2DVD - chains C and D of the 4 polymer chains in the assembly; structure by X-ray diffraction, 2.25 A resolution.

Chain C (and D):
Molecule: Galactose-binding lectin
From: Arachis hypogaea
Notes: chain D of this document is another copy of the same molecule, construct and numbering; everything in this record applies to it too
Reference sequence: P02872 (LECG_ARAHY); residues 1-236 here correspond to UniProt positions 24-259 (UniProt number = residue number + 23)
Sequence (236 residues; each row starts with the number of its first residue):
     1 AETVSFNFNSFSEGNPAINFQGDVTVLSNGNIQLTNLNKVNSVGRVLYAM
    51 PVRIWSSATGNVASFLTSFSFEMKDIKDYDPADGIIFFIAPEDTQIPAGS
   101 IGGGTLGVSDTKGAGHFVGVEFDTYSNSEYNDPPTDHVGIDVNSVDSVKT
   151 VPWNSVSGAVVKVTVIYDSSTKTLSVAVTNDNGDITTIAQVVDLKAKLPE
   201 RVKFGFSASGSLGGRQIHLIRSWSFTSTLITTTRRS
Not modelled in the structure: 233-236
UniProt features mapped onto this chain:
  - binding site (Mn(2+)): Glu121, Asp123, Asp132, His137
  - binding site (Ca(2+)): Asp123, Tyr125, Asn127, Asp132
Ion coordination: Mn2+: Glu121, Asp123, Asp132, His137; Ca2+: Asp123, Tyr125, Asn127, Asp132

Chain C / chain D interface:
Contacting residue pairs (31):
  Ser10(C) - Lys74(D)
  Leu27(C) - Ser28(D)
  Leu27(C) - Asn29(D)
  Ser28(C) - Leu27(D)
  Ser28(C) - Gln33(D)  hydrogen bond
  Ser28(C) - Leu37(D)
  Ser28(C) - Ile217(D)
  Asn29(C) - Leu27(D)
  Asn29(C) - Asn29(D)
  Asn29(C) - Asn31(D)
  Asn29(C) - Gln33(D)
  Asn29(C) - Lys74(D)  hydrogen bond (backbone-side chain)
  Asn29(C) - Ile217(D)
  Asn29(C) - Leu219(D)
  Asn31(C) - Lys74(D)
  Gln33(C) - Ser28(D)  hydrogen bond
  Leu37(C) - Ser28(D)
  Glu72(C) - Arg221(D)  salt bridge
  Lys74(C) - Asn9(D)
  Lys74(C) - Ser10(D)
  Lys74(C) - Asn29(D)  hydrogen bond (side chain-backbone)
  Lys74(C) - Asn31(D)
  Gly158(C) - Arg221(D)  hydrogen bond (backbone-side chain)
  Val160(C) - Arg221(D)
  Ile217(C) - Ser28(D)
  Ile217(C) - Asn29(D)
  Leu219(C) - Asn29(D)
  Arg221(C) - Glu72(D)  salt bridge
  Arg221(C) - Gly158(D)  hydrogen bond (side chain-backbone)
  Arg221(C) - Val160(D)
  Arg221(C) - Arg221(D)
Other interface residues (no listed pair), chain C (16 interface residues in all): Asn9, Gly30
Other interface residues (no listed pair), chain D (16 interface residues in all): Gly30

Summary:
The chain C/chain D interface involves 16 residues from each chain, with 6 hydrogen bonds and 2 salt bridges.
Polar pairs include Glu72(C)-Arg221(D), Ser28(C)-Gln33(D) and Asn29(C)-Lys74(D). Glu121(C), Asp123(C),
Asp132(C) and His137(C) coordinate Mn2+. From UniProt: 4 Mn2+-binding residues and 4 Ca2+-binding residues on
chain C.
Both chains are Galactose-binding lectin (Arachis hypogaea). Entry 2DVD (Crystal structure of peanut lectin
GAL-ALPHA-1,3-GAL complex) was determined by X-ray diffraction, deposited together with 2DV9, 2DVA, 2DVB, 2DVF
and 2DVG.
